Entry 7YPK (electron microscopy, 3.40 A resolution); this record covers chains F and A of the 7 polymer chains in the assembly.

== Chain F (and A) ==
Name: Lon protease
From: Meiothermus taiwanensis
Notes: EC 3.4.21.53; chain A of this document is another copy of the same molecule, construct and numbering; everything in this record applies to it too
UniProt: A0A059VAZ3 (A0A059VAZ3_9DEIN); numbering as in UniProt (aligned over 1-793)
Amino-acid sequence (793 residues; row label = number of the first residue in the row):
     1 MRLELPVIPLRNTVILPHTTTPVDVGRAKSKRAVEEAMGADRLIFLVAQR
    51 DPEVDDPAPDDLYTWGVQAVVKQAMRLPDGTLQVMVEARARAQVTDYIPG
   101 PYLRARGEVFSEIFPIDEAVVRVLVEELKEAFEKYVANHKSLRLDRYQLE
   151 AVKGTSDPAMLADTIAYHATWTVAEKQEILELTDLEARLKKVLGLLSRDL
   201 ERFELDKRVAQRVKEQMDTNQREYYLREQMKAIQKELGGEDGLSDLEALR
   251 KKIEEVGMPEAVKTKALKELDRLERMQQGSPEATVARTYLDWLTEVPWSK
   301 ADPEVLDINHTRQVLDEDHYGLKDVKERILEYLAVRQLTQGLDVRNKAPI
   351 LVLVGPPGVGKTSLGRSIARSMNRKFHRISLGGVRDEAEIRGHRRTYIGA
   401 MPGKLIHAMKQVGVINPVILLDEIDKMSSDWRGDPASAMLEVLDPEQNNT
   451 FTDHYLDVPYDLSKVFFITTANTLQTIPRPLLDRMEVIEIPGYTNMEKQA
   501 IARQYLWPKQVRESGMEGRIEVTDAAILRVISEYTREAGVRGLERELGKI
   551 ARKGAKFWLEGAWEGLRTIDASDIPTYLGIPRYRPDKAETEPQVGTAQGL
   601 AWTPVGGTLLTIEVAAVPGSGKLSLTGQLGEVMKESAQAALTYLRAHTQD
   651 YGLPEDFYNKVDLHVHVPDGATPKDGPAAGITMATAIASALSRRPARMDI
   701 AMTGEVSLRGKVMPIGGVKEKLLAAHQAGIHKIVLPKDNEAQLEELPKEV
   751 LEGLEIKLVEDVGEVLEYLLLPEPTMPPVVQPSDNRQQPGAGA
Not modelled in the structure: 1, 781-793
Differences from the reference sequence: engineered mutation Ala678 (Ser in A0A059VAZ3)
Residues lining bound ligands:
  - ADP (adenosine-5'-diphosphate), molecule 1: Asp318, His319, Tyr320, Leu322, Pro356, Pro357, Gly358, Val359, Gly360, Lys361, Thr362, Ser363, Tyr493, Ile501, Tyr505, Val540, Arg541
  - ADP, molecule 2: Asp444, Glu446, Gln447
What the authors report for this chain:
  - mutagenesis - M217A, Y224S, Y397A: abolished binding to alpha-S1-casein
  - mutagenesis - S678A (1.38 +/- 0.29 uM): unchanged binding to alpha-S1-casein
  - binding site for alpha-S1-casein: Tyr397, Trp431
  - self-association interface (contacts with another copy of this molecule): Glu613

== Interface between chain F and chain A ==
Residue-residue contacts (128; chain F residue first):
  Leu226(F) with Leu237(A), hydrophobic
  Met230(F) with Gln234(A)
  Ile233(F) with Leu226(A), hydrophobic; Met230(A), hydrophobic; Ile233(A), hydrophobic
  Gln234(F) with Arg275(A)
  Glu236(F) with Leu226(A)
  Leu237(F) with Arg227(A); Arg275(A)
  Asp241(F) with Arg275(A), salt bridge
  Gly279(F) with Gln277(A), hydrogen bond (backbone-side chain)
  Pro281(F) with Gln277(A)
  Thr284(F) with Met276(A)
  Arg287(F) with Arg275(A)
  Pro357(F) with Pro480(A), hydrophobic; Arg484(A)
  Gly358(F) with Asp483(A)
  Thr362(F) with Gln447(A)
  Ser363(F) with Gln447(A)
  Arg366(F) with Gln447(A)
  Arg378(F) with Gln447(A); Thr452(A)
  Ile379(F) with Thr452(A)
  Ser380(F) with Arg391(A); Glu441(A), hydrogen bond; Thr452(A), hydrogen bond (backbone-side chain)
  Gly382(F) with Arg391(A), hydrogen bond (backbone-side chain); Ser437(A)
  Gly383(F) with Arg391(A), hydrogen bond (backbone-side chain); Asp434(A); Ser437(A)
  Val384(F) with Arg391(A); Arg432(A); Asp434(A), hydrogen bond (backbone-side chain)
  Arg385(F) with Trp431(A), hydrogen bond (side chain-backbone); Arg432(A), hydrogen bond (backbone-side chain); Asp434(A), hydrogen bond (backbone-side chain)
  Asp386(F) with Arg394(A); Tyr397(A), hydrogen bond; Arg432(A)
  Ala388(F) with Arg394(A), hydrogen bond (backbone-side chain)
  Glu389(F) with Arg394(A); Arg432(A), salt bridge; His454(A)
  Gly392(F) with Arg394(A)
  His393(F) with Arg394(A); Thr396(A), hydrogen bond
  Ile398(F) with Pro281(A); Thr396(A)
  Gly399(F) with Glu282(A)
  Ala400(F) with Thr396(A)
  Met401(F) with Arg394(A), hydrogen bond; Arg395(A)
  Pro402(F) with Arg394(A)
  Lys404(F) with Thr452(A)
  His407(F) with Lys265(A); Asp457(A), salt bridge
  Glu423(F) with Leu440(A)
  Lys426(F) with Ser437(A), hydrogen bond; Leu440(A)
  Ser428(F) with Arg432(A), hydrogen bond (side chain-backbone); Asp434(A), hydrogen bond
  Trp431(F) with Trp431(A)
  Arg432(F) with Tyr397(A), hydrogen bond; Trp431(A); Arg432(A)
  Gln510(F) with Lys347(A)
  Arg512(F) with Val344(A)
  Glu513(F) with Thr339(A); Arg345(A), salt bridge; Lys347(A), salt bridge
  Ser514(F) with Val335(A); Leu338(A); Thr339(A)
  Gly515(F) with Leu338(A); Leu342(A)
  Glu517(F) with Leu342(A)
  Arg519(F) with Leu338(A)
  Glu537(F) with Asp483(A)
  Arg541(F) with Asp444(A), salt bridge; Pro445(A); Glu446(A), salt bridge; Asp483(A); Arg484(A)
  Glu544(F) with Lys347(A), salt bridge
  Arg545(F) with Asp483(A), hydrogen bond (side chain-backbone); Arg484(A); Met485(A); Glu486(A)
  Lys549(F) with Arg328(A); Glu331(A), salt bridge
  Arg552(F) with Glu331(A), salt bridge; Tyr332(A); Val335(A); Glu486(A), salt bridge
  Lys553(F) with Arg328(A); Glu331(A), salt bridge
  Lys556(F) with Glu327(A); Leu330(A); Glu331(A)
  Leu559(F) with Ala334(A), hydrophobic
  Ile580(F) with Ala741(A); Gln742(A); Glu745(A)
  Arg582(F) with Val487(A)
  Glu589(F) with Arg709(A), salt bridge
  Gln593(F) with Arg709(A), hydrogen bond
  Thr596(F) with Arg709(A)
  Glu613(F) with Ser707(A), hydrogen bond; Leu708(A), hydrogen bond (side chain-backbone); Arg709(A), salt bridge
  Val614(F) with Leu708(A)
  Ala615(F) with Thr642(A); Leu708(A), hydrophobic
  Val617(F) with Thr642(A); Arg645(A)
  Pro618(F) with Arg645(A), hydrogen bond (backbone-side chain); Tyr658(A)
  Gly619(F) with Tyr658(A)
  Thr626(F) with Glu635(A)
  Gly627(F) with Glu635(A)
  Gln628(F) with Glu635(A)
  Asp662(F) with Arg645(A), salt bridge
  His664(F) with Gln638(A); Thr642(A); Arg645(A), hydrogen bond; Leu708(A)
  Gly670(F) with Glu635(A)
Also at the interface, not in a pair above, chain F (79 interface residues in all): Ser280, Met516, Ala555, Pro581, His666, Pro668
Also at the interface, not in a pair above, chain A (67 interface residues in all): Arg272, Gln337, Glu387, Thr450, Val632, Ala646, Met713

== Overview ==
The interface between chain F and chain A involves 79 residues on one side and 67 on the other; the contacts
include 23 hydrogen bonds and 15 salt bridges. Polar pairs include Asp241(F)-Arg275(A), Glu389(F)-Arg432(A)
and His407(F)-Asp457(A). The paper reports a binding site for alpha-S1-casein at Tyr397(F) and Trp431(F);
M217A, Y224S and Y397A of chain F abolish binding to alpha-S1-casein.
Both chains are Lon protease (Meiothermus taiwanensis). Entry 7YPK (Close-ring hexamer of the substrate-bound
Lon protease with an S678A mutation) was determined by electron microscopy (same publication as 8K3Y).
